Entry 9MII (electron microscopy, 3.30 A resolution); this record covers chains A and C of the 14 polymer chains in the assembly.

== Chain A ==
Name: HIV-1 Envelope Glycoprotein BG505 SOSIP.664 gp120
Organism: Human immunodeficiency virus 1
UniProt: Q2N0S6 (Q2N0S6_9HIV1); the construct lacks a stretch of the UniProt sequence and is renumbered around it, so the offset changes along the chain: 31-141 = UniProt 30-140; 150-185 = UniProt 141-176; 189-309 = UniProt 188-308; 312-323 = UniProt 309-320; 2 more segments
Chain sequence (516 residues; numbered -4 to 513 plus 12 insertion-coded residues; 14 numbers in that range are skipped by the numbering (no residue carries them; nothing is unmodelled there); the number before each row is that of its first residue; a row labelled like 185A-185K holds insertion residues (185A, then the next letters in order); numbers below 1 keep their minus sign (Met-4 is residue -4)):
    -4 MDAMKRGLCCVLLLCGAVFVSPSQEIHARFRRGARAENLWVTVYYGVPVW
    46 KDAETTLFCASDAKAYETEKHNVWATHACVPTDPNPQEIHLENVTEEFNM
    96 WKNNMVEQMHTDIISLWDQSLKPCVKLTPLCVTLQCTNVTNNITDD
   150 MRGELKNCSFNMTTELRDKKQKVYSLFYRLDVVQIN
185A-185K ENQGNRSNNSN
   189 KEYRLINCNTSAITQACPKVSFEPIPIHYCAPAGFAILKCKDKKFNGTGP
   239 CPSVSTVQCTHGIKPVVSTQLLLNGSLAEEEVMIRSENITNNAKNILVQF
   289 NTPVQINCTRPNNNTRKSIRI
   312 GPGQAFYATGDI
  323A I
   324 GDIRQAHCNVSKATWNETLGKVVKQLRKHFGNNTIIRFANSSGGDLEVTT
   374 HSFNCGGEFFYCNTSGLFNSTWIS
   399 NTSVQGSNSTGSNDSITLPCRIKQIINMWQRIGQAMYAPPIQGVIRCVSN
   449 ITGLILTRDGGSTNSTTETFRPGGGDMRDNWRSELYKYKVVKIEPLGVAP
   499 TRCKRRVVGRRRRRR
Disordered / not traced: -4 to 32, 58-66, 185A-185K, 399-411, 504-513
Construct notes: expression tag (-4 to 30, 509-513); engineered mutation Asn332 (Thr330 in Q2N0S6), Cys501 (Ala498 in Q2N0S6)
Disulfides: Cys54-Cys74, Cys119-Cys205, Cys126-Cys196, Cys131-Cys157, Cys218-Cys247, Cys228-Cys239, Cys296-Cys331, Cys378-Cys445, Cys385-Cys418
Covalently attached groups: N-acetylglucosamine (NAG) linked to Asn88, Asn133, Asn156, Asn160, Asn197, Asn234, Asn276, Asn295, Asn301, Asn332, Asn339, Asn363, Asn386, Asn392, Asn448; glycan linked to Asn262
What the authors report for this chain:
  - post-translational modification sites: Asn276
  - conformationally variable residues: Asn276

== Chain C ==
Name: HIV-1 Envelope Glycoprotein BG505 SOSIP.664 gp120
Organism: Human immunodeficiency virus 1
UniProt: Q2N0S6 (Q2N0S6_9HIV1); the construct lacks a stretch of the UniProt sequence and is renumbered around it, so the offset changes along the chain: 31-141 = UniProt 30-140; 150-185 = UniProt 141-176; 188-309 = UniProt 187-308; 312-323 = UniProt 309-320; 2 more segments
Chain sequence (516 residues; each row starts with the number of its first residue; note: 13 numbers in that range are skipped by the numbering (no residue carries them; nothing is unmodelled there); a row labelled like 185A-185J holds insertion residues (185A, then the next letters in order); numbers below 1 keep their minus sign (Met-4 is residue -4)):
    -4 MDAMKRGLCCVLLLCGAVFVSPSQEIHARFRRGARAENLWVTVYYGVPVW
    46 KDAETTLFCASDAKAYETEKHNVWATHACVPTDPNPQEIHLENVTEEFNM
    96 WKNNMVEQMHTDIISLWDQSLKPCVKLTPLCVTLQCTNVTNNITDD
   150 MRGELKNCSFNMTTELRDKKQKVYSLFYRLDVVQIN
185A-185J ENQGNRSNNS
   188 NKEYRLINCNTSAITQACPKVSFEPIPIHYCAPAGFAILKCKDKKFNGTG
   238 PCPSVSTVQCTHGIKPVVSTQLLLNGSLAEEEVMIRSENITNNAKNILVQ
   288 FNTPVQINCTRPNNNTRKSIRI
   312 GPGQAFYATGDI
  323A I
   324 GDIRQAHCNVSKATWNETLGKVVKQLRKHFGNNTIIRFANSSGGDLEVTT
   374 HSFNCGGEFFYCNTSGLFNSTWI
   398 SNTSVQGSNSTGSNDSITLPCRIKQIINMWQRIGQAMYAPPIQGVIRCVS
   448 NITGLILTRDGGSTNSTTETFRPGGGDMRDNWRSELYKYKVVKIEPLGVA
   498 PTRCKRRVVGRRRRRR
Disordered / not traced: -4 to 32, 57-66, 185A-185J, 398-411, 458-462, 504-513
Construct notes: expression tag (-4 to 30, 509-513); engineered mutation Asn332 (Thr330 in Q2N0S6), Cys501 (Ala498 in Q2N0S6)
Disulfides: Cys54-Cys74, Cys119-Cys205, Cys126-Cys196, Cys131-Cys157, Cys218-Cys247, Cys228-Cys239, Cys296-Cys331, Cys378-Cys445, Cys385-Cys418
Covalently attached groups: N-acetylglucosamine (NAG) linked to Asn88, Asn156, Asn160, Asn197, Asn234, Asn262, Asn276, Asn295, Asn301, Asn332, Asn339, Asn355, Asn363, Asn386, Asn392, Asn448
Residues lining bound ligands: N-acetylglucosamine (NAG; 2-acetamido-2-deoxy-beta-D-glucopyranose): Asn133, Lys155, Lys189, Tyr191
What the authors report for this chain:
  - post-translational modification sites: Asn276

== How chain A and chain C interact ==
Contacting residue pairs (18):
  Glu164(A) with Cys126(C), hydrogen bond (backbone-side chain); Cys196(C); Asn197(C)
  Leu165(A) with Cys126(C); Val127(C); Thr128(C); Ile184(C), hydrophobic
  Arg166(A) with Pro124(C); Cys126(C), hydrogen bond (backbone-backbone); Val127(C); Thr162(C)
  Asp167(A) with Thr128(C)
  Lys168(A) with Thr128(C), hydrogen bond
  Pro313(A) with Thr123(C); Cys196(C); Ser199(C); Ala200(C), hydrogen bond (backbone-backbone)
  Gly314(A) with Thr198(C)
Other interface residues (no listed pair), chain A (8 interface residues in all): Gly312
Other interface residues (no listed pair), chain C (14 interface residues in all): Lys169, Arg192

== Overview ==
Chain A and chain C form an interface of 8 and 14 residues respectively; the contacts include 4 hydrogen
bonds. Polar contacts include Glu164(A)-Cys126(C), Lys168(A)-Thr128(C) and Arg166(A)-Cys126(C). Ligands of
chain C: N-acetylglucosamine. From the paper: modification sites Asn276(A) and Asn276(C); conformational
variability at Asn276(A).
Both chains are HIV-1 Envelope Glycoprotein BG505 SOSIP.664 gp120 (Human immunodeficiency virus 1). Entry 9MII
(253-7A03 Fab in complex with HIV-1 BG505 SOSIP Env trimer and RM20A3 Fab) was determined by electron
microscopy, deposited together with 9MIA, 9MIB, 9MIC, 9MID, 9MIF, 9MIH and 4 further entries.
